1KB2 - chains D and A of the 4 polymer chains in the assembly; structure by X-ray diffraction, 2.70 A resolution.

# Chain D
Molecule: 18-nt DNA strand
Sequence (18 nucleotides; each row starts with the number of its first residue):
   419 TGAACCTCGT GAACCGTG

# Chain A
Name: Vitamin D3 Receptor
Source organism: Homo sapiens
Notes: fragment: DNA-binding Domain (Residues 16-125)
UniProt: P11473 (VDR_HUMAN); residue numbers follow UniProt; this construct covers 16-125
Chain sequence (110 residues; numbered 16 to 125; the number before each row is that of its first residue):
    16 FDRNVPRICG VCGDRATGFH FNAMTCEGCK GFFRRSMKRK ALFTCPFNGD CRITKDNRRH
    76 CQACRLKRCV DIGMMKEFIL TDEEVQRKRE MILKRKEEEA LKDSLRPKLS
Disordered / not traced: 16-21, 111-125
From the paper describing this entry:
  - binding site for the 18-nt DNA strand: Glu42
  - conformationally variable residues (side-chain flip): Glu42
  - binding site for the 18-nt DNA strand (chain D): Glu42
  - mutagenesis - P61A/F62A/H75A: increased binding to RXR DBD

# Interface between chain D and chain A
Contacting residue pairs (15; chain D residue first):
  DG427(D) - Arg54(A)  salt bridge to the phosphate
  DG427(D) - Gln77(A)  phosphate contact
  DT428(D) - Phe47(A)  phosphate contact
  DT428(D) - Arg50(A)  base contact
  DT428(D) - Arg54(A)  salt bridge to the phosphate
  DT428(D) - Arg74(A)  phosphate contact
  DT428(D) - Gln77(A)  hydrogen bond to the phosphate
  DG429(D) - Gly43(A)  sugar contact
  DG429(D) - Arg50(A)  hydrogen bond to the base
  DG429(D) - Arg73(A)  salt bridge to the phosphate
  DG429(D) - Arg74(A)  salt bridge to the phosphate
  DG429(D) - Arg80(A)  salt bridge to the phosphate
  DA430(D) - Glu42(A)  phosphate contact
  DA431(D) - Glu42(A)  hydrogen bond to the base
  DT435(D) - Ile107(A)  phosphate contact
Also at the interface, not in a pair above, chain D (7 interface residues in all): DG434
Also at the interface, not in a pair above, chain A (12 interface residues in all): Lys103, Arg110

# In short
7 residues of chain D face 12 of chain A across their interface; the contacts include 3 hydrogen bonds and 5
salt bridges. Polar pairs include DG429(D)-Arg50(A), DA431(D)-Glu42(A) and DT428(D)-Gln77(A). From the paper:
a binding site for the 18-nt DNA strand at Glu42(A); P61A/F62A/H75A of chain A increase binding to RXR DBD.
Chain D is an 18-nt DNA strand and chain A is Vitamin D3 Receptor (Homo sapiens); the structure, Crystal
Structure of VDR DNA-binding Domain Bound to Mouse Osteopontin (SPP) Response Element, was determined by X-ray
diffraction (same publication as 1KB4 and 1KB6).
